PDB entry 7XW9 | electron microscopy, 2.70 A resolution | chains R and L of the 6 polymer chains in the assembly

== Chain R ==
Name: Thyrotropin-releasing hormone receptor
Source organism: Homo sapiens
UniProt: P34981 (TRFR_HUMAN); residues 1-398 here = UniProt positions 1-398
Chain sequence (398 residues; numbered 1 to 398; the number before each row is that of its first residue):
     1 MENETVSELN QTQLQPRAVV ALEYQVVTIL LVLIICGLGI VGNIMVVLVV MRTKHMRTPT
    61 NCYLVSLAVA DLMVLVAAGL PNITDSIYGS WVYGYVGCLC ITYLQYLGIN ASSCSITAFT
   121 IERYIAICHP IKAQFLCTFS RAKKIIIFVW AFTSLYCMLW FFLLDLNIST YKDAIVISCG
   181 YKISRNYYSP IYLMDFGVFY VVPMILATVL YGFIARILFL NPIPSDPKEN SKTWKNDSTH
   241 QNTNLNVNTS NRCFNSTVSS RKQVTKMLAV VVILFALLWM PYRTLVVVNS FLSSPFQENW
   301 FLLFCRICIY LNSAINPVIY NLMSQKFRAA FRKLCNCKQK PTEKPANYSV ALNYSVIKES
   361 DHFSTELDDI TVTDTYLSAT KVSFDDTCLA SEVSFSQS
Unresolved in the structure: 1-12, 221-256, 337-398
Disulfide bonds: C98-C179
Swiss-Prot annotation at these positions:
  - glycosylation (N-linked (GlcNAc...) asparagine): N3, N10
Reported in the primary citation:
  - binding site for TRH peptide (chain L): T102, Y106, W160, Y181, R185, Y192, Y282, N289, R306, Y310
  - mutagenesis - Y106A, Y181A, Y192A, Y282A: abolished signaling with TRH peptide (chain L)
  - contacts within the chain: Y106-W160, W160-Y181, W160-Y192
  - mutagenesis - S113I: decreased signaling with TRH peptide (chain L)
  - mutagenesis - S113A: unchanged signaling with TRH peptide (chain L)

== Chain L ==
Name: TRH peptide
Chain sequence (4 residues; numbered 1 to 4; the number before each row is that of its first residue):
     1 EHPX
Modified positions: E1 (pyroglutamic acid; PCA); NH2 (amino group) at position 4

== Chain R / chain L interface ==
Residue-residue contacts (23):
  A78(R) with NH2_4(L)
  T102(R) with H2(L), hydrogen bond
  Q105(R) with H2(L); P3(L)
  Y106(R) with E1(L), hydrogen bond (side chain-backbone); H2(L), hydrogen bond; P3(L)
  I109(R) with P3(L), hydrophobic
  L164(R) with H2(L)
  C179(R) with H2(L)
  G180(R) with H2(L)
  Y181(R) with E1(L), hydrogen bond (side chain-backbone)
  R185(R) with E1(L)
  Y192(R) with E1(L)
  Y282(R) with E1(L), hydrogen bond (side chain-backbone); H2(L); P3(L)
  V286(R) with E1(L)
  N289(R) with E1(L)
  L302(R) with E1(L)
  R306(R) with H2(L), hydrogen bond (side chain-backbone); P3(L), hydrogen bond (side chain-backbone)
  Y310(R) with NH2_4(L)
Other interface residues (no listed pair), chain R (21 interface residues in all): W160, L285, Q297, I309

== Overview ==
The interface between chain R and chain L involves 21 residues on one side and 4 on the other; the contacts
include 7 hydrogen bonds. Among the polar pairs are T102(R)-H2(L), Y106(R)-E1(L) and Y106(R)-H2(L). The paper
reports a binding site for TRH peptide (chain L) at T102(R), Y106(R) and W160(R) among others; Y106A, Y181A
and Y192A of chain R, among others, abolish signaling with TRH peptide (chain L); 6 substitutions were tested
in all.
Chain R is Thyrotropin-releasing hormone receptor (Homo sapiens) and chain L is TRH peptide; the structure,
Cryo-EM structure of the TRH-bound human TRHR-Gq complex, was determined by electron microscopy.
